Entry 8FJK (electron microscopy, 3.30 A resolution); this record covers chains c and f of the 44 polymer chains in the assembly.

# Chain c (and f)
Protein: Outer capsid protein VP1
Organism: Golden shiner reovirus
Notes: EC 2.7.7.50, 2.1.1.56; chain f of this document is another copy of the same molecule, construct and numbering; everything in this record applies to it too
UniProtKB: Q8JU62 (VP1_AQRVC); residue numbers follow UniProt; this construct covers 2-1298
Chain sequence (1297 residues; numbered 2 to 1298; the number before each row is that of its first residue):
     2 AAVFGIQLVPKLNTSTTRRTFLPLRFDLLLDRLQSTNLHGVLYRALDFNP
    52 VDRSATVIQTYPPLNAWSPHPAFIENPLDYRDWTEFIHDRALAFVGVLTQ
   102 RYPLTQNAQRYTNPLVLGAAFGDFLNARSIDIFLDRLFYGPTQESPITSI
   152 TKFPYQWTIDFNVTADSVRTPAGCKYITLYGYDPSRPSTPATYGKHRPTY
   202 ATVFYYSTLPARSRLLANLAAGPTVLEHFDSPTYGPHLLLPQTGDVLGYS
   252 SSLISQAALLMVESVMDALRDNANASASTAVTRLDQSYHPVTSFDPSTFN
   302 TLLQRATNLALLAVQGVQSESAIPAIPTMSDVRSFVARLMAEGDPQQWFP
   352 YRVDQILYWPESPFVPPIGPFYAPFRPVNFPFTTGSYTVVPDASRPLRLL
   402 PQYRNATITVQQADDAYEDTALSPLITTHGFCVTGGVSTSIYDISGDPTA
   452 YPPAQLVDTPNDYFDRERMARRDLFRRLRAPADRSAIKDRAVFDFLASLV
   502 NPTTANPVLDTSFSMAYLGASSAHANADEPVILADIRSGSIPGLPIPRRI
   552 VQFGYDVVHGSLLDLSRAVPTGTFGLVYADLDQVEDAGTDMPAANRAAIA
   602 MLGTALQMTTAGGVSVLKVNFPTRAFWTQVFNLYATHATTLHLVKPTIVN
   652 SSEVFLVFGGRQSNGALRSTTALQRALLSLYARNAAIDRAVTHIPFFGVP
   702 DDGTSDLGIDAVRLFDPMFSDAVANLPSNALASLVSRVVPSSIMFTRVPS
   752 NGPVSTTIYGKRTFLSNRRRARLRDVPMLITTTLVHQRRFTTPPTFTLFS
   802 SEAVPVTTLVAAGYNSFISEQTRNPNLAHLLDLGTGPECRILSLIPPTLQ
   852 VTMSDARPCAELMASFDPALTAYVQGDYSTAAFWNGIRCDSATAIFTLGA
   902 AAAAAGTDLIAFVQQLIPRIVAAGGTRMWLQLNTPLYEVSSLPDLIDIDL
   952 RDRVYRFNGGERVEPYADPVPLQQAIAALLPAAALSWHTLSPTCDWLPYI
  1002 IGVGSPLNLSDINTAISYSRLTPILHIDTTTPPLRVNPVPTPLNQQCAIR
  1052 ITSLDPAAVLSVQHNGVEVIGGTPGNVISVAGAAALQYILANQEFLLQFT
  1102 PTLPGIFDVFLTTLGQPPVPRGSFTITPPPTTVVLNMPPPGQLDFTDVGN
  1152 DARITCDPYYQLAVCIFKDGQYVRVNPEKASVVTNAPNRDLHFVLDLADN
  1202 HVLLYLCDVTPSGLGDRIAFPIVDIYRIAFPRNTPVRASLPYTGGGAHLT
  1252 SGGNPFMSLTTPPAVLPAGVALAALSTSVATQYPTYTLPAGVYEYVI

# How chain c and chain f interact
Pairs across the interface (74; chain c residue first):
  K12(c) - E586(f)  hydrogen bond (side chain-backbone)
  R20(c) - G699(f)
  R26(c) - L423(f)
  D28(c) - R714(f)  salt bridge
  L29(c) - R714(f)
  Q101(c) - S252(f)  hydrogen bond
  P104(c) - E343(f)
  L105(c) - F716(f)  hydrophobic
  T106(c) - P754(f)
  Q107(c) - E343(f)  hydrogen bond
  A109(c) - F716(f)  hydrophobic
  S277(c) - D474(f)
  S277(c) - R478(f)
  A278(c) - D474(f)
  S279(c) - D474(f)  hydrogen bond
  S279(c) - L475(f)
  S279(c) - R478(f)
  S279(c) - F697(f)
  S279(c) - F698(f)  hydrogen bond (backbone-backbone)
  A281(c) - G699(f)
  V391(c) - D557(f)
  R396(c) - V559(f)
  R396(c) - H560(f)  hydrogen bond
  L398(c) - V558(f)
  L398(c) - L563(f)  hydrophobic
  R399(c) - G561(f)  hydrogen bond (side chain-backbone)
  R399(c) - S562(f)  hydrogen bond
  R399(c) - L563(f)  hydrogen bond (backbone-backbone)
  L400(c) - L563(f)
  L401(c) - S562(f)
  L401(c) - L563(f)  hydrogen bond (backbone-backbone)
  Q403(c) - L564(f)
  Q403(c) - D565(f)  hydrogen bond (side chain-backbone)
  Q403(c) - R568(f)
  Q403(c) - A569(f)  hydrogen bond (side chain-backbone)
  Q403(c) - V570(f)
  I781(c) - R568(f)
  T783(c) - Y556(f)
  T784(c) - Y556(f)
  T784(c) - L564(f)
  T784(c) - D565(f)
  H787(c) - Y556(f)
  H787(c) - D557(f)
  Q788(c) - Y556(f)  hydrogen bond (side chain-backbone)
  Q788(c) - L563(f)
  R790(c) - Y556(f)  hydrogen bond (side chain-backbone)
  R790(c) - D557(f)  hydrogen bond (side chain-backbone)
  R790(c) - V558(f)  hydrogen bond (side chain-backbone)
  R790(c) - L563(f)
  P838(c) - V570(f)
  E839(c) - P571(f)
  R858(c) - T572(f)
  R858(c) - G573(f)  hydrogen bond (side chain-backbone)
  R858(c) - Q608(f)
  P859(c) - Q608(f)
  C860(c) - A569(f)
  A861(c) - P571(f)  hydrophobic
  A905(c) - A612(f)  hydrophobic
  D945(c) - R549(f)  salt bridge
  R952(c) - A1275(f)  hydrogen bond (side chain-backbone)
  R952(c) - L1276(f)
  R952(c) - S1277(f)
  R952(c) - T1282(f)
  N959(c) - S513(f)
  N959(c) - R549(f)  hydrogen bond (backbone-side chain)
  G960(c) - S513(f)  hydrogen bond (backbone-side chain)
  E962(c) - S513(f)
  E962(c) - S515(f)  hydrogen bond
  E962(c) - R549(f)
  E962(c) - R550(f)  salt bridge
  L1204(c) - A1265(f)  hydrophobic
  Y1227(c) - V1266(f)  hydrophobic
  R1228(c) - V1266(f)
  R1228(c) - L1267(f)  hydrogen bond (side chain-backbone)
Interface residues without a listed pair, chain c (53 interface residues in all): T21, L23, Q35, Y112, T280, P392, A394, P402, G961, N1201
Interface residues without a listed pair, chain f (55 interface residues in all): A422, P425, A471, T512, S523, A524, F554, T574, D587, M609, V700, P701, N752

# In short
53 residues of chain c and 55 residues of chain f are in contact; the contacts include 22 hydrogen bonds and 3
salt bridges. Among the polar pairs are D28(c)-R714(f), D945(c)-R549(f) and E962(c)-R550(f).
Both chains are Outer capsid protein VP1 (Golden shiner reovirus). Entry 8FJK (Golden Shiner Reovirus Core
Polar Vertex) was determined by electron microscopy (same publication as 8FJL).
